PDB entry 6SOF | electron microscopy, 4.30 A resolution (low resolution: residue-level contacts below are approximate; hydrogen-bond / salt-bridge calls are withheld) | chains B and D of the 12 polymer chains in the assembly

# Chain B (and D)
Protein: Insulin receptor
From: Homo sapiens
Notes: EC 2.7.10.1; chain D of this document is another copy of the same molecule, construct and numbering; everything in this record applies to it too
UniProtKB: P06213 (INSR_HUMAN), isoform P06213-2; residues 756-917 here correspond to UniProt positions 783-944 (UniProt number = residue number + 27)
Amino-acid sequence (162 residues; row label = number of the first residue in the row):
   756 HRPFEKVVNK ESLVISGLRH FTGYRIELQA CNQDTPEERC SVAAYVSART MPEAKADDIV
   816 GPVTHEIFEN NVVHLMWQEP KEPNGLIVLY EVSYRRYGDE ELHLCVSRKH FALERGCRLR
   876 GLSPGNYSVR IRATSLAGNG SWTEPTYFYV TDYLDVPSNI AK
Disulfide bonds: Cys786-Cys795
What the authors report for this chain:
  - self-association interface (contacts with another copy of this molecule): Asp854 to His858

# Chain B / chain D interface
Contacting residue pairs (12):
  Arg850(B) with Glu855(D)
  Arg851(B) with Glu855(D)
  Tyr852(B) with Glu855(D)
  Gly853(B) with Glu855(D)
  Asp854(B) with Arg851(D); Tyr852(D); Gly853(D); Asp854(D); Glu855(D)
  Glu856(B) with Asp854(D); Glu855(D)
  His858(B) with Asp854(D)
Interface residues without a listed pair, chain B (8 interface residues in all): Glu855
Interface residues without a listed pair, chain D (6 interface residues in all): Glu856

# In short
The interface between chain B and chain D involves 8 residues on one side and 6 on the other. The paper
reports a self-association interface involving Asp854(B).
Both chains are Insulin receptor (Homo sapiens). Entry 6SOF (human insulin receptor ectodomain bound by 4
insulin) was determined by electron microscopy.
